Entry 7LS6 (electron microscopy, 3.17 A resolution); this record covers chains A and G of the 15 polymer chains in the assembly.

[Chain A]
Molecule: Proteasome subunit alpha type-1
Source organism: Saccharomyces cerevisiae (strain ATCC 204508 / S288c)
Notes: EC 3.4.25.1
UniProt: P21243 (PSA1_YEAST); numbering as in UniProt (aligned over 1-252)
Sequence (252 residues; row label = number of the first residue in the row):
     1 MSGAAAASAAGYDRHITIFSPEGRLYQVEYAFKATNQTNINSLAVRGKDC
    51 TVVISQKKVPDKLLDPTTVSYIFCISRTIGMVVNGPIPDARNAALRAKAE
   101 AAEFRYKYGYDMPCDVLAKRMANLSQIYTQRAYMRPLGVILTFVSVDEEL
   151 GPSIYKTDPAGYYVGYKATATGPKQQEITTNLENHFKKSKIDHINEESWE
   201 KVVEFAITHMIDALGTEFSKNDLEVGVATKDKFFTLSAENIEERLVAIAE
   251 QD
Unresolved in the structure: 1-6, 252

[Chain G]
Molecule: Proteasome subunit alpha type-7
Source organism: Saccharomyces cerevisiae (strain ATCC 204508 / S288c)
Notes: EC 3.4.25.1
UniProt: P21242 (PSA7_YEAST); numbering as in UniProt (aligned over 1-288)
Sequence (288 residues; each row starts with the number of its first residue):
     1 MTSIGTGYDLSNSVFSPDGRNFQVEYAVKAVENGTTSIGIKCNDGVVFAV
    51 EKLITSKLLVPQKNVKIQVVDRHIGCVYSGLIPDGRHLVNRGREEAASFK
   101 KLYKTPIPIPAFADRLGQYVQAHTLYNSVRPFGVSTIFGGVDKNGAHLYM
   151 LEPSGSYWGYKGAATGKGRQSAKAELEKLVDHHPEGLSAREAVKQAAKII
   201 YLAHEDNKEKDFELEISWCSLSETNGLHKFVKGDLLQEAIDFAQKEINGD
   251 DDEDEDDSDNVMSSDDENAPVATNANATTDQEGDIHLE
Unresolved in the structure: 1, 247-288
Curated features (UniProtKB/Swiss-Prot):
  - modified residue: T2 (N-acetylthreonine)

[Interface between chain A and chain G]
Residue-residue contacts - 50 pairs, chain A then chain G:
  S8(A) - Y8(G)  hydrogen bond
  A9(A) - Y8(G)  hydrogen bond (backbone-side chain)
  R14(A) - G7(G)
  R14(A) - Y8(G)
  H15(A) - G7(G)  hydrogen bond (side chain-backbone)
  H15(A) - S11(G)  hydrogen bond
  H15(A) - V14(G)
  Q27(A) - V14(G)
  Q27(A) - F15(G)  hydrogen bond (side chain-backbone)
  Y30(A) - Y8(G)
  Y30(A) - F15(G)
  Y30(A) - S16(G)
  Y30(A) - P17(G)  hydrophobic
  Y30(A) - G19(G)
  A31(A) - F15(G)  hydrophobic
  K33(A) - P17(G)
  A34(A) - G19(G)
  D61(A) - E177(G)
  K62(A) - K161(G)
  L63(A) - Y160(G)
  L63(A) - K161(G)  hydrogen bond (backbone-backbone)
  L63(A) - G162(G)
  L63(A) - K173(G)
  L63(A) - L176(G)
  L63(A) - E177(G)
  L63(A) - V180(G)  hydrophobic
  L64(A) - W158(G)
  L64(A) - G159(G)
  D65(A) - K41(G)  salt bridge
  D65(A) - G159(G)  hydrogen bond (backbone-backbone)
  T68(A) - Y149(G)
  T68(A) - G159(G)
  V69(A) - W158(G)  hydrophobic
  Y71(A) - W158(G)
  I87(A) - S156(G)
  I87(A) - W158(G)  hydrophobic
  P88(A) - Q121(G)
  P88(A) - S154(G)
  P88(A) - S156(G)
  D89(A) - Q121(G)  hydrogen bond
  R91(A) - Q118(G)  hydrogen bond (backbone-side chain)
  R91(A) - Y157(G)  hydrogen bond (side chain-backbone)
  N92(A) - Q118(G)
  N92(A) - Q121(G)
  L95(A) - Q118(G)
  R135(A) - S13(G)
  R135(A) - F15(G)
  R135(A) - T124(G)  hydrogen bond (side chain-backbone)
  R135(A) - L125(G)
  P136(A) - F15(G)
Also at the interface, not in a pair above, chain A (30 interface residues in all): Q37, S70, Y133, L137, G138
Also at the interface, not in a pair above, chain G (33 interface residues in all): L10, D18, R20, Y126, N127, G155

[In short]
The interface between chain A and chain G involves 30 residues on one side and 33 on the other; the contacts
include 11 hydrogen bonds and 1 salt bridge. Among the polar pairs are D65(A)-K41(G), S8(A)-Y8(G) and
A9(A)-Y8(G).
Here chain A is Proteasome subunit alpha type-1 and chain G is Proteasome subunit alpha type-7, both from
Saccharomyces cerevisiae (strain ATCC 204508 / S288c). Entry 7LS6 (Cryo-EM structure of Pre-15S proteasome
core particle assembly intermediate purified from Pre3-1 proteasome mutant (G34D)) was determined by electron
microscopy, deposited together with 7LS5 and 7LSX.
